5XZ8 - chain A; structure by X-ray diffraction, 1.95 A resolution.

Chain A:
Name: ATP-dependent 6-phosphofructokinase
Source organism: Staphylococcus aureus (strain NCTC 8325)
Notes: EC 2.7.1.11
UniProt: Q2FXM8 (PFKA_STAA8); numbering as in UniProt (aligned over 1-322)
Sequence (330 residues; row label = number of the first residue in the row):
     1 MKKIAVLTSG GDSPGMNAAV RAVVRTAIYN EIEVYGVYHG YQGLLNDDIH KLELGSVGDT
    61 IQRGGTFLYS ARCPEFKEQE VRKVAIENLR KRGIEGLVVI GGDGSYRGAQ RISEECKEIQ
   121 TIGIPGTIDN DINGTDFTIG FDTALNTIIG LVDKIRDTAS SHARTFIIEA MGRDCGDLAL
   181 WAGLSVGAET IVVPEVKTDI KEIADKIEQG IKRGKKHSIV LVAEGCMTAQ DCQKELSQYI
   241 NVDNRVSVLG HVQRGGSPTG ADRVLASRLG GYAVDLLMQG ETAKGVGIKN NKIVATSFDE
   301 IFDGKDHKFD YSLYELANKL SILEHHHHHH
Not modelled in the structure: 304-307, 322-330
Differences from the reference sequence: expression tag (323-330)
Residues lining bound ligands:
  - AMP-PNP (ANP; phosphoaminophosphonic acid-adenylate ester): S9, G10, G11, Y41, R72, C73, P74, F76, K77, R82, G101, G102, D103, G104, S105, R107, G108, R111, T127, D129, R173
  - 6-O-phosphono-beta-D-fructofuranose (F6P): R72, T127, I128, D129, M171, G172, R173, E224, H251, R254
UniProt features mapped onto this chain:
  - active site: D129 (Proton acceptor)
  - binding site (ATP): G11, R72, C73, G102 to S105
  - binding site (ADP): R21 to R25, R156, G187 to E189, R213, K215 to H217
  - binding site (Mg(2+)): D103
  - binding site (substrate): T127 to D129, R164, M171 to R173, E224, R245, H251 to R254
  - mutagenesis: G150 (G150D: Exhibits higher affinity for fructose 6-phosphate and higher catalytic activity with a loss of dimer conversion; in association with A-151), L151 (L151A: Exhibits higher affinity for fructose 6-phosphate and higher catalytic activity with a loss of tetramer-dimer conversion; in association with D-150), R164 (R164A: Complete loss of fructose 6-phosphate binding), R245 (R245A: Complete loss of fructose 6-phosphate binding)

Overview:
Chain A binds 6-O-phosphono-beta-D-fructofuranose and AMP-PNP. UniProt lists active-site residue D129, 7
ATP-binding residues, 13 ADP-binding residues and Mg2+-binding residue D103.
Chain A is ATP-dependent 6-phosphofructokinase (Staphylococcus aureus (strain NCTC 8325)); the structure,
Crystal Structure of Phosphofructokinase from Staphylococcus aureus in complex with adenylylimidodiphosphate
(the ATP analog) and fructose-6-phosphate, was determined by X-ray diffraction, deposited together with 5XZ7,
5XZ9, 5XZA, 5XZ6 and 5XOE.
